Entry 5TM8 (X-ray diffraction, 1.99 A resolution); this record covers chains A and C of the 4 polymer chains in the assembly.

[Chain A]
Protein: Estrogen receptor
From: Homo sapiens
Notes: fragment: ligand-binding domain
Reference sequence: P03372 (ESR1_HUMAN), isoform P03372-3; residues 298-554 here correspond to UniProt positions 125-381 (UniProt number = residue number - 173)
Sequence (257 residues; each row starts with the number of its first residue):
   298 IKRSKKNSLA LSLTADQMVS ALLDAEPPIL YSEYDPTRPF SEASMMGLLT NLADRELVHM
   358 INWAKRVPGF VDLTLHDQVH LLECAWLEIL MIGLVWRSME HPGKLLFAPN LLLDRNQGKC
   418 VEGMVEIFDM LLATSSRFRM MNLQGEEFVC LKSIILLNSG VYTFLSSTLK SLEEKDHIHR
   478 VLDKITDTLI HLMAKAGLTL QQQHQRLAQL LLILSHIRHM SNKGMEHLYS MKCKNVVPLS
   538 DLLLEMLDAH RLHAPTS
Disordered / not traced: 298-304, 462-466, 531-534, 549-554
Differences from the reference sequence: engineered mutation Ser-537 (Tyr364 in P03372)
Ligand contacts: 7K6 (7-{4-[(1S,4S,6R)-6-[(4-bromophenoxy)sulfonyl]-3-(4-hydroxyphenyl)-7-oxabicyclo[2.2.1]hept-2-en-2-yl]phenoxy}heptanoic acid): Met-343, Leu-346, Thr-347, Leu-349, Ala-350, Glu-353, Trp-383, Leu-384, Leu-387, Met-388, Leu-391, Arg-394, Phe-404, Val-418, Glu-419, Gly-420, Met-421, Ile-424, Phe-425, Leu-428, Gly-521, His-524, Leu-525, Met-528, Lys-529, Leu-536, Leu-540, Leu-541, Leu-544

[Chain C]
Protein: Nuclear receptor coactivator 2
Notes: fragment: Nuclear receptor-interacting peptide
Reference sequence: Q15596 (NCOA2_HUMAN); numbering as in UniProt (aligned over 686-698)
Sequence (13 residues; row label = number of the first residue in the row):
   686 KHKILHRLLQ DSS
Disordered / not traced: 686, 698

[Chain A / chain C interface]
Contacting residue pairs (24):
  Ile-358(A) / Leu-690(C)  hydrophobic
  Ile-358(A) / Leu-693(C)  hydrophobic
  Ile-358(A) / Leu-694(C)  hydrophobic
  Lys-362(A) / Leu-693(C)  hydrogen bond (side chain-backbone)
  Lys-362(A) / Leu-694(C)  hydrogen bond (side chain-backbone)
  Lys-362(A) / Asp-696(C)  hydrogen bond (side chain-backbone)
  Leu-372(A) / His-691(C)
  Leu-372(A) / Leu-694(C)  hydrophobic
  Gln-375(A) / Leu-694(C)
  Val-376(A) / Lys-688(C)
  Val-376(A) / Leu-690(C)
  Val-376(A) / His-691(C)
  Val-376(A) / Leu-694(C)  hydrophobic
  Leu-379(A) / Leu-690(C)  hydrophobic
  Leu-379(A) / Leu-694(C)  hydrophobic
  Glu-380(A) / Lys-688(C)  salt bridge
  Glu-380(A) / Leu-690(C)
  Asp-538(A) / Ile-689(C)
  Leu-539(A) / Ile-689(C)  hydrophobic
  Leu-539(A) / Leu-690(C)
  Leu-539(A) / Leu-693(C)  hydrophobic
  Glu-542(A) / Lys-688(C)
  Glu-542(A) / Ile-689(C)  hydrogen bond (side chain-backbone)
  Met-543(A) / Leu-690(C)  hydrophobic
Also at the interface, not in a pair above, chain A (12 interface residues in all): Phe-367
Also at the interface, not in a pair above, chain C (8 interface residues in all): Gln-695

[Summary]
12 residues of chain A and 8 residues of chain C are in contact, with 4 hydrogen bonds and 1 salt bridge.
Polar pairs include Glu-380(A)/Lys-688(C), Lys-362(A)/Leu-693(C) and Lys-362(A)/Leu-694(C). Bound to chain A:
compound 7K6.
Chain A is Estrogen receptor (Homo sapiens) and chain C is Nuclear receptor coactivator 2; the structure,
Crystal Structure of the ER-alpha Ligand-binding Domain (Y537S) in Complex with the OBHS-ASC compound,
7-(4-((1R,4S,6R)-6-((4-bromophenoxy)sulfonyl)-3-(4-hydroxyphenyl)-7-oxabicyclo[2.2.1]hept-2-en-2-yl)phenoxy)heptanoic
acid, was determined by X-ray diffraction (same publication as 5KR9, 5KRA, 5KRC, 5KRF, 5KRH, 5KRI and 43
further entries).
